Entry 7Y38 (electron microscopy, 2.80 A resolution); this record covers chains L and X of the 15 polymer chains in the assembly.

[Chain L]
Molecule: mRNA-capping enzyme nsP1, affinity-tag (strepII-3XFLAG)
Organism: Chikungunya virus strain S27-African prototype
Notes: EC 2.1.1.-, 2.7.7.-
Reference sequence: Q8JUX6 (POLN_CHIKS); the construct has insertions or renumbered stretches relative to UniProt, so the offset changes along the chain: 1-516 = UniProt 1-516; 553-570 = UniProt 517-534
Amino-acid sequence (573 residues; row label = number of the first residue in the row):
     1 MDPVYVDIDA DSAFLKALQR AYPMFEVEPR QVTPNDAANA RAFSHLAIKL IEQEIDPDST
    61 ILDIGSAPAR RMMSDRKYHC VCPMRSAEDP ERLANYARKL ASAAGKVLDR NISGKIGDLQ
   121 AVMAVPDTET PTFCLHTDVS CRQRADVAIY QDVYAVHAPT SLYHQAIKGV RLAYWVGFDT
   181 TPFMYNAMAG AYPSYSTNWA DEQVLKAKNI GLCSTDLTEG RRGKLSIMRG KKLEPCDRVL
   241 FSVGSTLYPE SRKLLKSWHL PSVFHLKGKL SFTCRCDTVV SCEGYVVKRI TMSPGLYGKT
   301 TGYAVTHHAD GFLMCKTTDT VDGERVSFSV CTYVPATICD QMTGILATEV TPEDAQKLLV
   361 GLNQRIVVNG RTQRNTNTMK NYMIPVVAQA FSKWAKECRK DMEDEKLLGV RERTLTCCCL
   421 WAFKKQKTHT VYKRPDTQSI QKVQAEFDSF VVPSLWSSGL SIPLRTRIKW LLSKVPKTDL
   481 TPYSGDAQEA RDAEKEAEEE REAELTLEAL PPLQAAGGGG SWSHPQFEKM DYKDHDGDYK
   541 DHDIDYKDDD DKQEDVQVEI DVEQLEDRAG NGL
Not modelled in the structure: 1-2, 415-418, 477-573
Construct notes: engineered mutation Ala37 (His in Q8JUX6); expression tag (571-573)
UniProt features mapped onto this chain:
  - binding site (Zn(2+)): His79, Glu129, Cys134, Cys141
  - lipidation (S-palmitoyl cysteine): Cys417, Cys419
Bound ions: Zn2+: His79, Cys134, Cys141
Residues lining bound ligands:
  - ATP (adenosine-5'-triphosphate): Ile64, Gly65, Val81, Cys82, Pro83, Arg85, Ser86, Asp89, Thr137, Asp138, Ala155, Val156, Tyr248, Pro249, Glu250
  - GTP (guanosine-5'-triphosphate): Ala40, Arg41, Ser44, Arg92, Asp152, Tyr154, Phe241, Val243, Tyr248, Glu250, Tyr285

[Chain X]
Molecule: RNA-directed RNA polymerase nsP4
Organism: Onyong-nyong virus
Notes: EC 2.7.7.19, 2.7.7.48
Amino-acid sequence (611 residues; numbered 1 to 611; the number before each row is that of its first residue):
     1 YIFSSDTGQG HLQQKSVRQT TLPVNIVEEV HEEKCYPPKL DEIKEQLLLK RLQESASTAN
    61 RSRYQSRKVE NMKAMIIHRL KEGCRLYLAS DTPRVPSYRI TYPAPIYSPS INIKLSNPET
   121 AVAVCNEFLA RNYPTVASYQ VTDEYDAYLD MVDGSESCLD RATFNPSKLR SYPKQHSYHA
   181 PTIRSAVPSP FQNTLQNVLA AATKRNCNVT QMRELPTMDS AAFNVECFKK YACNQEYWRE
   241 FASSPIRVTT ENLTTYVTKL KGPKAAALFA KTHNLLPLQE VPMDRFTMDM KRDVKVTPGT
   301 KHTEERPKVQ VIQAAEPLAT AYLCGIHREL VRRLNAVLLP NVHTLFDMSA EDFDAIIATH
   361 FKPGDAVLET DIASFDKSQD DSLALTAMML LEDLGVDQPI LDLIEAAFGE ISSCHLPTGT
   421 RFKFGAMMKS GMFLTLFVNT LLNITIASRV LEERLTTSAC AAFIGDDNII HGVVSDALMA
   481 ARCATWMNME VKIIDAVVSV KAPYFCGGFI LHDTVTGTAC RVADPLKRLF KLGKPLAAGD
   541 EQDEDRRRAL ADEVTRWQRT GLVTELERAV YSRYEVQGIT AVITSMATFA SSKENFKKLR
   601 GPVVTLYGGP K

[Chain L / chain X interface]
Residue-residue contacts (17):
  Lys357(L) - Tyr172(X)
  Leu358(L) - Arg170(X)
  Gln364(L) - Met151(X)
  Gln364(L) - Val152(X)
  Arg365(L) - Gly154(X)
  Arg365(L) - Ser155(X)  hydrogen bond (backbone-backbone)
  Ile366(L) - Leu169(X)  hydrophobic
  Val367(L) - Ser155(X)  hydrogen bond (backbone-backbone)
  Val367(L) - Glu156(X)
  Val367(L) - Ser157(X)
  Val368(L) - Ser157(X)
  Asn369(L) - Ser157(X)  hydrogen bond (backbone-backbone)
  Asn369(L) - Cys158(X)  hydrogen bond
  Asn369(L) - Leu159(X)  hydrogen bond (side chain-backbone)
  Asn369(L) - Arg205(X)  hydrogen bond
  Arg374(L) - Pro166(X)
  Arg374(L) - Leu169(X)
Also at the interface, not in a pair above, chain L (14 interface residues in all): Gln341, Val360, Gly361, Leu362, Gly370
Also at the interface, not in a pair above, chain X (14 interface residues in all): Ser167

[Summary]
The chain L/chain X interface involves 14 residues from each chain; the contacts include 6 hydrogen bonds.
Polar pairs include Asn369(L)-Cys158(X), Asn369(L)-Leu159(X) and Asn369(L)-Arg205(X). Ligands of chain L: ATP
and GTP. From UniProt: 4 Zn2+-binding residues on chain L.
Chain L is mRNA-capping enzyme nsP1, affinity-tag (strepII-3XFLAG) (Chikungunya virus strain S27-African
prototype) and chain X is RNA-directed RNA polymerase nsP4 (Onyong-nyong virus); the structure, Molecular
architecture of the chikungunya virus replication complex, was determined by electron microscopy.
